PDB entry 6HE8 | electron microscopy, 6.86 A resolution (low resolution: residue-level contacts below are approximate; hydrogen-bond / salt-bridge calls are withheld) | chains j and 5 of the 34 polymer chains in the assembly

== Chain j (and 5) ==
Protein: Proteasome subunit beta
Source organism: Archaeoglobus fulgidus (strain ATCC 49558 / VC-16 / DSM 4304 / JCM 9628 / NBRC 100126)
Notes: EC 3.4.25.1; engineered mutation(s): 0; chain 5 of this document is another copy of the same molecule, construct and numbering; everything in this record applies to it too
UniProt: Q9P996 (PSB_ARCFU); numbering as in UniProt (aligned over 12-213)
Chain sequence (202 residues; each row starts with the number of its first residue):
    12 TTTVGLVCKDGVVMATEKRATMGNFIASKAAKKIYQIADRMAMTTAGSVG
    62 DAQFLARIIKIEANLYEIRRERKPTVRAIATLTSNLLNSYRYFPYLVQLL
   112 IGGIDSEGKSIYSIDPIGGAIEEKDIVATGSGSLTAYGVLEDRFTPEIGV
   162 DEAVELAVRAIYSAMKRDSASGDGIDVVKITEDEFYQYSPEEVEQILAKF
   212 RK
Curated features (UniProtKB/Swiss-Prot):
  - active site: Thr12 (Nucleophile)

== How chain j and chain 5 interact ==
Pairs across the interface - 25 pairs, chain j then chain 5:
  Arg30(j) - Arg178(5)
  Thr32(j) - Arg178(5)
  Gly34(j) - Arg178(5)
  Gly34(j) - Asp179(5)
  Asn35(j) - Thr146(5)
  Asn35(j) - Ser174(5)
  Asn35(j) - Ala175(5)
  Asn35(j) - Arg178(5)
  Met176(j) - Ser180(5)
  Lys177(j) - Ser180(5)
  Lys177(j) - Ala181(5)
  Lys177(j) - Lys213(5)
  Arg178(j) - Asn35(5)
  Asp179(j) - Gly34(5)
  Asp179(j) - Asn35(5)
  Asp179(j) - Ala181(5)
  Ser180(j) - Gly34(5)
  Ser180(j) - Asp179(5)
  Ser180(j) - Ala181(5)
  Asp184(j) - Ser180(5)
  Asp184(j) - Lys213(5)
  Ala209(j) - Arg212(5)
  Arg212(j) - Ala209(5)
  Lys213(j) - Arg212(5)
  Lys213(j) - Lys213(5)
Other interface residues (no listed pair), chain j (17 interface residues in all): Ile37, Ser182, Glu205, Leu208
Other interface residues (no listed pair), chain 5 (14 interface residues in all): Lys177, Lys210

== In short ==
17 residues of chain j face 14 of chain 5 across their interface. UniProt lists active-site residue Thr12(j)
on chain j.
Both chains are Proteasome subunit beta (Archaeoglobus fulgidus (strain ATCC 49558 / VC-16 / DSM 4304 / JCM
9628 / NBRC 100126)). Entry 6HE8 (PAN-proteasome in state 1) was determined by electron microscopy together
with 6HE5, 6HE7, 6HE9, 6HEA, 6HEC and 6HED from the same study.
